PDB entry 5F9N | X-ray diffraction, 2.23 A resolution | chains A and T of the 3 polymer chains in the assembly

== Chain A ==
Name: DNA polymerase eta
Organism: Homo sapiens
Notes: EC 2.7.7.7
Reference sequence: Q9Y253 (POLH_HUMAN); residue numbers follow UniProt; this construct covers 1-432
Amino-acid sequence (435 residues; numbered -2 to 432; the number before each row is that of its first residue; numbers below 1 keep their minus sign (Gly-2 is residue -2)):
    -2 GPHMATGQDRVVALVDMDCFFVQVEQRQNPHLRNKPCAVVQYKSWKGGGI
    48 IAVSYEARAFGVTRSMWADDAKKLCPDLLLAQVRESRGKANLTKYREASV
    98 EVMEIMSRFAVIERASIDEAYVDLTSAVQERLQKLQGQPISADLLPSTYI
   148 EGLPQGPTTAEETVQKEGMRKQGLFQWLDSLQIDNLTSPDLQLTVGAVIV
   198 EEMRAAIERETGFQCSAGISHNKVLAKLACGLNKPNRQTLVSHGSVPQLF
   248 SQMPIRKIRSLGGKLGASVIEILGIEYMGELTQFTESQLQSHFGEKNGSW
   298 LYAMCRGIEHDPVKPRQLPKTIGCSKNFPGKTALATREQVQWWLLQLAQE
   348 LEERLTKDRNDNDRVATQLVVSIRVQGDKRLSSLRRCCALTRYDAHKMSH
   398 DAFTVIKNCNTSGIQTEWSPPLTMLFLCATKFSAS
Not modelled in the structure: 155-159
Construct notes: expression tag (-2 to 0)
Metal / ion sites: Mg2+ site 1: Asp13, Met14, Asp115 (together with 0KX); Mg2+ site 2: Asp13, Asp115, Glu116 (together with 0KX) (shared with 1 residue of chain P)
Ligand contacts: 0KX (2'-deoxy-5'-O-[(R)-hydroxy{[(R)-hydroxy(phosphonooxy)phosphoryl]amino}phosphoryl]cytidine): Asp13, Met14, Asp15, Cys16, Phe17, Phe18, Ile48, Ala49, Tyr52, Arg55, Arg61, Ile114, Asp115, Glu116, Lys231
Swiss-Prot annotation at these positions:
  - binding site (Mg(2+)): Asp13, Met14, Asp115, Glu116
  - binding site (Mn(2+)): Asp13, Met14, Asp115, Glu116
  - binding site (a 2'-deoxyribonucleoside 5'-triphosphate): Arg61
  - natural variant: Val37 (deletion: In XPV), Leu75 (deletion: In XPV), Arg93 (R93P: In XPV), Arg111 (R111H: In XPV), Thr122 (T122P: In XPV), Gly153 (G153D: In a breast cancer sample), Thr191 (T191P: In XPV), Gly263 (G263V: In XPV), Val266 (V266D: In XPV), Gly295 (G295R: In XPV), Arg361 (R361S: In XPV)
  - mutagenesis: Tyr52 (Y52A/F: Reduces DNA polymerase activity; Y52E: Reduces DNA polymerase activity. Increases fidelity of replication and reduces translesion bypass), Arg61 (R61A: Reduces enzymatic activity by two-thirds), Ser62 (S62G: Increased DNA polymerase activity and translesion bypass compared to wild-type), Ala68 (A68S/V: Severe reduction in thymine dimer translesion bypass), Asn324 to Pro326 (Reduces binding to chromatin and to monoubiquitinated PCNA. Abolishes binding to monoubiquitinated PCNA; when associated with 705-E--H-713 Del)

== Chain T ==
Molecule: 12-nt DNA strand
Sequence (12 nucleotides; each row starts with the number of its first residue):
     1 CATXATGACGCT
Modified residues: GNE (1,N2-ethenoguanine) at position 4
Ligand contacts: 0KX (2'-deoxy-5'-O-[(R)-hydroxy{[(R)-hydroxy(phosphonooxy)phosphoryl]amino}phosphoryl]cytidine): DT3, GNE_4, DA5

== How chain A and chain T interact ==
Pairs across the interface - 44 pairs, chain A then chain T:
  Gln38(A) - GNE_4(T)  hydrogen bond to the sugar
  Gln38(A) - DA5(T)  sugar contact
  Tyr39(A) - DA5(T)  hydrogen bond to the phosphate
  Trp42(A) - DA2(T)  stacking on the base
  Ile47(A) - DT3(T)  base contact
  Ile48(A) - DT3(T)  base contact
  Arg61(A) - DT3(T)  base contact
  Ser62(A) - DT3(T)  base contact
  Trp64(A) - DA2(T)  phosphate contact
  Trp64(A) - DT3(T)  phosphate contact
  Lys86(A) - DT6(T)  salt bridge to the phosphate
  Ala87(A) - DA5(T)  sugar contact
  Leu89(A) - DA5(T)  phosphate contact
  Arg93(A) - DT6(T)  salt bridge to the phosphate
  Arg93(A) - DG7(T)  salt bridge to the phosphate
  Lys293(A) - DG10(T)  phosphate contact
  Lys293(A) - DC11(T)  phosphate contact
  Lys311(A) - DC9(T)  salt bridge to the phosphate
  Arg313(A) - DA8(T)  salt bridge to the phosphate
  Arg313(A) - DC9(T)  salt bridge to the phosphate
  Pro316(A) - DG7(T)  phosphate contact
  Pro316(A) - DA8(T)  phosphate contact
  Lys317(A) - DA8(T)  hydrogen bond to the phosphate
  Lys317(A) - DC9(T)  salt bridge to the phosphate
  Thr318(A) - DG7(T)  sugar contact
  Thr318(A) - DA8(T)  hydrogen bond to the phosphate
  Ile319(A) - DG7(T)  phosphate contact
  Gly320(A) - DT6(T)  sugar contact
  Gly320(A) - DG7(T)  hydrogen bond to the phosphate
  Cys321(A) - DT6(T)  phosphate contact
  Ser322(A) - DA5(T)  sugar contact
  Ser322(A) - DT6(T)  hydrogen bond to the phosphate
  Lys323(A) - DA5(T)  phosphate contact
  Asn324(A) - GNE_4(T)  hydrogen bond to the phosphate
  Asn324(A) - DA5(T)  hydrogen bond to the phosphate
  Pro326(A) - DC1(T)  phosphate contact
  Pro326(A) - DA2(T)  sugar contact
  Pro326(A) - GNE_4(T)  phosphate contact
  Gly327(A) - DC1(T)  hydrogen bond to the phosphate
  Gly327(A) - DA2(T)  phosphate contact
  Thr329(A) - DA2(T)  base contact
  Arg351(A) - DT6(T)  salt bridge to the phosphate
  Arg351(A) - DG7(T)  salt bridge to the phosphate
  Leu378(A) - DT6(T)  base contact
Other interface residues (no listed pair), chain A (33 interface residues in all): Gly46, Arg111, Glu347, Phe423

== Overview ==
33 residues of chain A face 11 of chain T across their interface, with 9 hydrogen bonds, 9 salt bridges and 1
aromatic stacking contact. Polar pairs include Gln38(A)-GNE_4(T), Tyr39(A)-DA5(T) and Lys317(A)-DA8(T).
Compound 0KX is bound between chain A and chain T.
Here chain A is DNA polymerase eta (Homo sapiens) and chain T is a 12-nt DNA strand. Entry 5F9N (CRYSTAL
STRUCTURE OF HUMAN DNA POLYMERASE ETA INSERTING dCMPNPP ACROSS A DNA TEMPLATE CONTAINING
1,N2-ETHENODEOXYGUANOSINE LESION) was determined by X-ray diffraction.
